5ML3 - chain B; structure by X-ray diffraction, 1.40 A resolution.

== Chain B ==
Molecule: Retinal rod rhodopsin-sensitive cGMP 3', 5'-cyclic phosphodiesterase subunit delta
From: Homo sapiens
UniProt: O43924 (PDE6D_HUMAN); residue numbers follow UniProt; this construct covers 2-150
Chain sequence (149 residues; row label = number of the first residue in the row):
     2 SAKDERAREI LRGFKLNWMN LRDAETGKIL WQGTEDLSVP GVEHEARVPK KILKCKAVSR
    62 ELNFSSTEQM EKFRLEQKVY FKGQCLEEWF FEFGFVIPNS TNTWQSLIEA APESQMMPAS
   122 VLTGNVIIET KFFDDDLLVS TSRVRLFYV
Residues lining bound ligands: DL3 (N1-[(4-chlorophenyl)methyl]-N1-cyclopentyl-N4-[[2-(methylamino)pyrimidin-4-yl]methyl]-N4-(piperidin-4-ylmethyl)benzene-1,4-disulfonamide): L17, M20, L22, W32, L38, S39, A47, V49, I53, L54, C56, K57, V59, R61, L63, Q78, V80, L87, E88, W90, I109, A111, S115, M117, L123, I129, T131, F133, V145, L147, Y149
Curated features (UniProtKB/Swiss-Prot):
  - region: R144 to V150 (Required for association with membranes)

== Overview ==
Bound to chain B: compound DL3.
Chain B is Retinal rod rhodopsin-sensitive cGMP 3', 5'-cyclic phosphodiesterase subunit delta (Homo sapiens);
the structure, The crystal structure of PDE6D in complex to Deltasonamide1, was determined by X-ray
diffraction (same publication as 5ML2, 5ML4 and 5ML6).
